PDB entry 6P1V | X-ray diffraction, 1.95 A resolution | chains A and D of the 4 polymer chains in the assembly

# Chain A
Protein: DNA-directed DNA/RNA polymerase mu
From: Homo sapiens
Notes: EC 2.7.7.7
Reference sequence: Q9NP87 (DPOLM_HUMAN); residue numbers follow UniProt; this construct covers 134-397, 410-494
Sequence (354 residues; numbered 129 to 494; 12 numbers in that range are skipped by the numbering (no residue carries them; nothing is unmodelled there); the number before each row is that of its first residue):
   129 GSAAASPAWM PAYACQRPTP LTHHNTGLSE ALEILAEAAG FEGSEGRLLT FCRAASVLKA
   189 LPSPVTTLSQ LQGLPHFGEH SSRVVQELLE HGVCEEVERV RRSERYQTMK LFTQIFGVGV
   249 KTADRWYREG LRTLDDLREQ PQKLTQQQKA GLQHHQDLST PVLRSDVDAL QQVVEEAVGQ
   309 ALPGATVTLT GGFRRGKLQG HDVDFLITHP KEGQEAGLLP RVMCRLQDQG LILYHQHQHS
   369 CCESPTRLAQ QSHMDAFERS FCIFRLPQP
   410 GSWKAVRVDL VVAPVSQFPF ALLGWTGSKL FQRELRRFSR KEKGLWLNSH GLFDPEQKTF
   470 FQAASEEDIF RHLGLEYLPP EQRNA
Not modelled in the structure: 129-137, 365-383
Differences from the reference sequence: expression tag (129-133); linker (410)
UniProt features mapped onto this chain:
  - region: Arg323 to Asp332 (Involved in ssDNA binding)
  - binding site (Mg(2+)): Asp330, Asp332, Asp418
  - site: Gly433 (Responsible for the low discrimination between dNTP and rNTP)
Metal / ion sites: Na+: Thr241, Ile243, Val246 (shared with 1 residue of chain P); Mg2+ site 1: Asp330, Asp332, Asp418 (together with 0KX) (shared with 1 residue of chain P); Mg2+ site 2: Asp330, Asp332 (together with 0KX)
Ligand contacts: 0KX (2'-deoxy-5'-O-[(R)-hydroxy{[(R)-hydroxy(phosphonooxy)phosphoryl]amino}phosphoryl]cytidine): Gly319, Gly320, Arg323, Lys325, Gln327, Gly328, His329, Asp330, Asp332, Asp418, Gly433, Trp434, Thr435, Gly436, Ser437, Lys438, Gln441

# Chain D
Molecule: 4-nt DNA strand
Sequence (4 nucleotides; each row starts with the number of its first residue):
     1 GCCG

# How chain A and chain D interact
Residue-residue contacts (15):
  Ala140(A) with DG4(D), phosphate contact
  Gly174(A) with DG1(D), hydrogen bond to the base
  Arg175(A) with DG1(D), salt bridge to the phosphate
  Thr178(A) with DG1(D), hydrogen bond to the base; DC2(D), sugar contact
  Phe179(A) with DG1(D), sugar contact
  Pro203(A) with DC3(D), phosphate contact
  His204(A) with DC2(D), phosphate contact; DC3(D), hydrogen bond to the phosphate
  Gly206(A) with DC2(D), hydrogen bond to the phosphate
  Glu207(A) with DC2(D), hydrogen bond to the phosphate
  His208(A) with DG1(D), salt bridge to the phosphate; DC2(D), hydrogen bond to the phosphate
  Ser209(A) with DG1(D), phosphate contact; DC2(D), hydrogen bond to the phosphate
Also at the interface, not in a pair above, chain A (14 interface residues in all): Arg181, Leu202, Phe205

# Summary
Chain A and chain D form an interface of 14 and 4 residues respectively, with 7 hydrogen bonds and 2 salt
bridges. Polar contacts include Gly174(A)-DG1(D), Thr178(A)-DG1(D) and His204(A)-DC3(D). Chain A binds
compound 0KX. UniProt lists 3 Mg2+-binding residues on chain A.
Chain A is DNA-directed DNA/RNA polymerase mu (Homo sapiens) and chain D is a 4-nt DNA strand; the structure,
Pre-catalytic ternary complex of human DNA Polymerase Mu with 1-nt gapped substrate containing undamaged
template dG ..., was determined by X-ray diffraction, deposited together with 6P1M, 6P1N, 6P1O, 6P1P, 6P1Q,
6P1R and 4 further entries.
